PDB entry 6Z6F | electron microscopy, 3.11 A resolution | chains A and B of the 4 polymer chains in the assembly

# Chain A
Protein: Histone deacetylase HDA1
Organism: Saccharomyces cerevisiae (strain ATCC 204508 / S288c)
Notes: EC 3.5.1.98
Reference sequence: P53973 (HDA1_YEAST); numbering as in UniProt (aligned over 40-700)
Chain sequence (661 residues; numbered 40 to 700; the number before each row is that of its first residue):
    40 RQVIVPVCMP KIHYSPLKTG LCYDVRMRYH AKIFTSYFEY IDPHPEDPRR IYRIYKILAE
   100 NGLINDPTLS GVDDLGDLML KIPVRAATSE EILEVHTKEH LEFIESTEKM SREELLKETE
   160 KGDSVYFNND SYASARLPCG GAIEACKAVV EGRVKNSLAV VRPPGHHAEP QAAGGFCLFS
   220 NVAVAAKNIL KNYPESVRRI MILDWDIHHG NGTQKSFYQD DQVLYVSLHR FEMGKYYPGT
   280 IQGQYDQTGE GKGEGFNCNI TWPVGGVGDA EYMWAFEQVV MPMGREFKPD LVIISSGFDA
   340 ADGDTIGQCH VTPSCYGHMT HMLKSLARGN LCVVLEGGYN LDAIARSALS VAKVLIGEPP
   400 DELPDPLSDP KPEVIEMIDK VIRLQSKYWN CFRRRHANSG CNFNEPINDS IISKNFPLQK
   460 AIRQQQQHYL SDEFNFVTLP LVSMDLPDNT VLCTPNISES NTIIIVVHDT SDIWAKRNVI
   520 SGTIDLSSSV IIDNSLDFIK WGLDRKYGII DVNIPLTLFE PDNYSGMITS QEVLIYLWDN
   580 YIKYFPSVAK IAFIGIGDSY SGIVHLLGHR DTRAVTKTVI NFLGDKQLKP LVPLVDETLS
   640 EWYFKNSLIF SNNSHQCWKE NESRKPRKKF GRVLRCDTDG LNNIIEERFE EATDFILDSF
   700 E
Not modelled in the structure: 440-444, 659-663
Bound ions: Zn2+: Asp245, His247, Asp338
UniProt features mapped onto this chain:
  - active site: His206
From the paper describing this entry:
  - catalytic residues: His205, His206, Tyr378
  - Zn2+ coordination: Asp245, His247, Asp338
  - conformationally variable residues (loop rearrangement, side-chain flip): Tyr68 to Pro87, Tyr378

# Chain B
Protein: Histone deacetylase HDA1
Organism: Saccharomyces cerevisiae (strain ATCC 204508 / S288c)
Notes: EC 3.5.1.98
Reference sequence: P53973 (HDA1_YEAST); residues 29-700 here = UniProt positions 29-700
Chain sequence (672 residues; numbered 29 to 700; the number before each row is that of its first residue):
    29 ENSLSTTSKS KRQVIVPVCM PKIHYSPLKT GLCYDVRMRY HAKIFTSYFE YIDPHPEDPR
    89 RIYRIYKILA ENGLINDPTL SGVDDLGDLM LKIPVRAATS EEILEVHTKE HLEFIESTEK
   149 MSREELLKET EKGDSVYFNN DSYASARLPC GGAIEACKAV VEGRVKNSLA VVRPPGHHAE
   209 PQAAGGFCLF SNVAVAAKNI LKNYPESVRR IMILDWDIHH GNGTQKSFYQ DDQVLYVSLH
   269 RFEMGKYYPG TIQGQYDQTG EGKGEGFNCN ITWPVGGVGD AEYMWAFEQV VMPMGREFKP
   329 DLVIISSGFD AADGDTIGQC HVTPSCYGHM THMLKSLARG NLCVVLEGGY NLDAIARSAL
   389 SVAKVLIGEP PDELPDPLSD PKPEVIEMID KVIRLQSKYW NCFRRRHANS GCNFNEPIND
   449 SIISKNFPLQ KAIRQQQQHY LSDEFNFVTL PLVSMDLPDN TVLCTPNISE SNTIIIVVHD
   509 TSDIWAKRNV ISGTIDLSSS VIIDNSLDFI KWGLDRKYGI IDVNIPLTLF EPDNYSGMIT
   569 SQEVLIYLWD NYIKYFPSVA KIAFIGIGDS YSGIVHLLGH RDTRAVTKTV INFLGDKQLK
   629 PLVPLVDETL SEWYFKNSLI FSNNSHQCWK ENESRKPRKK FGRVLRCDTD GLNNIIEERF
   689 EEATDFILDS FE
Not modelled in the structure: 657-666, 679
Bound ions: Zn2+: Asp245, His247, Asp338
UniProt features mapped onto this chain:
  - active site: His206

# How chain A and chain B interact
Residue-residue contacts (154; chain A residue first):
  Gln41(A) - Thr107(B)
  Val42(A) - Pro106(B)  hydrophobic
  Ile43(A) - Tyr91(B)
  Ile43(A) - Pro106(B)
  Val44(A) - Ala98(B)
  Val44(A) - Pro106(B)  hydrogen bond (backbone-backbone)
  Val46(A) - Asn104(B)
  Val46(A) - Pro106(B)  hydrophobic
  Cys47(A) - Gly101(B)
  Met48(A) - Gly101(B)
  Pro49(A) - Asn100(B)
  Pro49(A) - Gly101(B)
  Lys50(A) - Glu99(B)  hydrogen bond (side chain-backbone)
  Lys50(A) - Asn100(B)  hydrogen bond (backbone-backbone)
  Lys50(A) - Lys392(B)
  Ile51(A) - Glu397(B)
  His52(A) - Glu397(B)
  Tyr53(A) - Glu397(B)  hydrogen bond (backbone-side chain)
  Tyr53(A) - Pro398(B)
  Ser54(A) - Glu397(B)
  Arg65(A) - Leu32(B)
  Ala98(A) - Val44(B)
  Glu99(A) - Val44(B)
  Asn100(A) - Pro49(B)
  Asn100(A) - Lys50(B)  hydrogen bond (backbone-backbone)
  Gly101(A) - Cys47(B)
  Gly101(A) - Pro49(B)
  Leu102(A) - Ile51(B)  hydrophobic
  Asn104(A) - Val46(B)
  Asp105(A) - Val44(B)
  Pro106(A) - Val42(B)
  Pro106(A) - Ile43(B)  hydrogen bond (backbone-backbone)
  Pro106(A) - Val44(B)  hydrogen bond (backbone-backbone)
  Pro106(A) - Val46(B)  hydrophobic
  Thr107(A) - Arg40(B)  hydrogen bond
  Thr107(A) - Gln41(B)
  Leu108(A) - Arg40(B)  hydrogen bond (backbone-side chain)
  Ser109(A) - Arg40(B)
  Leu117(A) - Ile51(B)  hydrophobic
  Ala172(A) - Asn30(B)
  Trp313(A) - Arg434(B)
  Trp313(A) - His435(B)
  Glu316(A) - Glu316(B)
  Glu316(A) - Met320(B)
  Glu316(A) - Arg324(B)  salt bridge
  Gln317(A) - Gln317(B)
  Arg324(A) - Met312(B)
  Arg324(A) - Glu316(B)  salt bridge
  Arg324(A) - Pro405(B)
  Glu325(A) - Pro405(B)
  Glu325(A) - Leu406(B)
  Lys327(A) - Glu401(B)  salt bridge
  His357(A) - Ser364(B)
  His360(A) - His360(B)  hydrogen bond
  His360(A) - Ser364(B)
  Ser364(A) - His357(B)
  Ser364(A) - His360(B)
  Arg367(A) - Glu401(B)  salt bridge
  Glu397(A) - Ile51(B)
  Glu397(A) - His52(B)
  Glu397(A) - Tyr53(B)  hydrogen bond (side chain-backbone)
  Pro398(A) - Tyr53(B)
  Pro398(A) - Lys363(B)
  Pro398(A) - Arg367(B)
  Pro398(A) - Gly368(B)
  Asp400(A) - Arg367(B)  salt bridge
  Glu401(A) - Pro328(B)
  Leu402(A) - Arg324(B)
  Pro405(A) - Arg324(B)
  Pro405(A) - Glu325(B)
  Pro405(A) - Lys327(B)
  Leu406(A) - Glu325(B)
  Asp408(A) - Asn429(B)
  Asp408(A) - Arg432(B)
  Asp408(A) - Arg433(B)  salt bridge
  Asp408(A) - Arg434(B)  salt bridge
  Pro409(A) - Arg433(B)  hydrogen bond (backbone-side chain)
  Pro409(A) - Arg434(B)
  Pro411(A) - Ile519(B)  hydrophobic
  Ile414(A) - Arg433(B)
  Glu415(A) - Val518(B)
  Glu415(A) - Ile519(B)
  Asp418(A) - Val518(B)
  Asn429(A) - Asp408(B)
  Arg432(A) - Asp408(B)
  Arg433(A) - Asp408(B)
  Arg433(A) - Ile414(B)
  Arg434(A) - Asp408(B)
  Arg434(A) - Pro409(B)
  Ile446(A) - Trp513(B)  hydrophobic
  Ile450(A) - Glu685(B)
  Lys453(A) - Ile531(B)
  Lys453(A) - Asp536(B)  salt bridge
  Asn454(A) - Ile530(B)
  Phe455(A) - Ile461(B)  hydrophobic
  Phe455(A) - Gln464(B)
  Phe455(A) - Ile530(B)  hydrogen bond (backbone-backbone)
  Leu457(A) - Leu525(B)  hydrophobic
  Gln458(A) - Leu525(B)
  His467(A) - His467(B)
  Tyr468(A) - Ile450(B)  hydrophobic
  Tyr468(A) - Phe455(B)
  Glu472(A) - Ile450(B)
  Thr509(A) - Leu525(B)
  Ser510(A) - Leu525(B)
  Ile512(A) - Leu457(B)  hydrophobic
  Ile512(A) - Thr522(B)
  Ile512(A) - Ile523(B)
  Trp513(A) - Ala436(B)  hydrogen bond (side chain-backbone)
  Trp513(A) - Asn437(B)
  Trp513(A) - Gly439(B)
  Trp513(A) - Phe442(B)  hydrophobic
  Trp513(A) - Ser520(B)  hydrogen bond (side chain-backbone)
  Trp513(A) - Gly521(B)
  Ala514(A) - Arg516(B)  hydrogen bond (backbone-side chain)
  Ala514(A) - Gly521(B)
  Ala514(A) - Ile523(B)  hydrophobic
  Lys515(A) - Arg422(B)
  Arg516(A) - Arg516(B)
  Val518(A) - Ile414(B)  hydrophobic
  Val518(A) - Glu415(B)
  Ile519(A) - Glu415(B)
  Ile523(A) - Arg516(B)
  Leu525(A) - Ile461(B)  hydrophobic
  Leu525(A) - Ser510(B)
  Leu525(A) - Ile530(B)  hydrophobic
  Ser526(A) - Thr509(B)
  Ser526(A) - Leu555(B)  hydrogen bond (side chain-backbone)
  Ser526(A) - Leu557(B)
  Ser527(A) - Phe558(B)
  Ser528(A) - Pro456(B)
  Ser528(A) - Leu457(B)  hydrogen bond (backbone-backbone)
  Val529(A) - Ile446(B)  hydrophobic
  Val529(A) - Phe455(B)
  Ile530(A) - Lys453(B)
  Ile530(A) - Asn454(B)
  Ile530(A) - Phe455(B)  hydrogen bond (backbone-backbone)
  Ile531(A) - Gly439(B)
  Ile531(A) - Cys440(B)  hydrophobic
  Asp532(A) - Lys453(B)  hydrogen bond (backbone-backbone)
  Leu535(A) - Ile450(B)  hydrophobic
  Lys539(A) - Ile450(B)  hydrogen bond (side chain-backbone)
  Leu557(A) - Ser526(B)
  Phe558(A) - Ser526(B)  hydrogen bond (backbone-backbone)
  Phe558(A) - Val529(B)  hydrophobic
  Glu559(A) - Ser526(B)
  Asp678(A) - Arg433(B)  salt bridge
  Asn681(A) - Gly439(B)  hydrogen bond (side chain-backbone)
  Asn681(A) - Cys440(B)
  Asn681(A) - Asn441(B)
  Asn681(A) - Lys453(B)  hydrogen bond
  Asn682(A) - Ser438(B)
  Glu685(A) - Asn441(B)  hydrogen bond
  Glu685(A) - Lys453(B)  salt bridge
Interface residues without a listed pair, chain A (114 interface residues in all): Arg40, Lys95, Leu176, Met312, Met320, Pro328, Lys363, Ala366, Gly368, Lys392, Gly396, Pro399, Lys410, His435, Ala460, Ile461, Gln463, Gln464, Thr522, Asp524, Asn533, Leu555, Thr556
Interface residues without a listed pair, chain B (114 interface residues in all): Ser33, Met48, Lys95, Leu108, Leu117, Trp313, Pro321, Ala366, Gly396, Pro399, Asp400, Leu402, Asp418, Glu444, Ile451, Ser452, Gln458, Lys459, Ala460, Gln463, Ile512, Ala514, Ser528, Asp532, Pro554

# In short
Chain A and chain B each contribute 114 residues to their interface; the contacts include 25 hydrogen bonds
and 10 salt bridges. Polar pairs include Glu316(A)-Arg324(B), Arg324(A)-Glu316(B) and Lys327(A)-Glu401(B).
From the paper: catalytic residues His205(A), His206(A) and Tyr378(A); Zn2+ coordination by Asp245(A),
His247(A) and Asp338(A).
Chain A is Histone deacetylase HDA1 and chain B is Histone deacetylase HDA1, both from Saccharomyces
cerevisiae (strain ATCC 204508 / S288c); the structure, HDAC-PC, was determined by electron microscopy (same
publication as 6Z6H, 6Z6O and 6Z6P).
